PDB entry 7BNT | X-ray diffraction, 1.32 A resolution | chains B and C of the 3 polymer chains in the assembly

== Chain B ==
Protein: Predicted ancestral HMA domain of Pik-1 from Oryza spp.
From: synthetic construct
Amino-acid sequence (75 residues; numbered 184 to 258; the number before each row is that of its first residue):
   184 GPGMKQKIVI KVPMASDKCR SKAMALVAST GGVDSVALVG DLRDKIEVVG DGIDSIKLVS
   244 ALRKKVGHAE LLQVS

== Chain C ==
Protein: AVR-Pik protein
From: Magnaporthe oryzae
UniProt: C4B8B8 (C4B8B8_MAGOR); residue numbers follow UniProt; this construct covers 22-113
Amino-acid sequence (94 residues; each row starts with the number of its first residue):
    20 GPETGNKYIE KRAIDLSRER DPNFFDHPGI PVPECFWFMF KNNVRQDAGT CYSSWKMDMK
    80 VGPNWVHIKS DDNCNLSGDF PPGWIVLGKK RPGF
Unresolved in the structure: 20-29
Sequence notes: expression tag (20-21)
Cystine bridges: C54-C93

== Interface between chain B and chain C ==
Residue-residue contacts (33):
  G184(B) with W74(C)
  P185(B) with Y71(C); W74(C)
  K188(B) with I49(C)
  S218(B) with H46(C), hydrogen bond
  A220(B) with F44(C), hydrophobic
  G223(B) with N42(C), hydrogen bond (backbone-side chain); D66(C)
  D224(B) with R39(C), salt bridge; N42(C); R64(C), salt bridge; Q65(C); D66(C), hydrogen bond (backbone-side chain); A67(C)
  R226(B) with N42(C)
  K228(B) with D66(C), salt bridge
  E230(B) with F44(C); H46(C), salt bridge
  V232(B) with H46(C); I49(C), hydrophobic
  E253(B) with K79(C), salt bridge
  L254(B) with W84(C)
  L255(B) with M78(C); K79(C), hydrogen bond (backbone-backbone); W84(C)
  Q256(B) with M76(C); D77(C); M78(C); W84(C)
  V257(B) with M76(C); D77(C), hydrogen bond (backbone-backbone)
  S258(B) with W74(C), hydrogen bond (backbone-side chain); M76(C)
Other interface residues (no listed pair), chain B (19 interface residues in all): K190, V219
Other interface residues (no listed pair), chain C (22 interface residues in all): G48, P50, P52, W56, T69, K75
From the paper, about this interface:
  - specific contacts: H46(C)-E230(B) (hydrogen bond)

== In short ==
19 residues of chain B and 22 residues of chain C are in contact; the contacts include 6 hydrogen bonds and 5
salt bridges. Among the polar pairs are D224(B)-R39(C), D224(B)-R64(C) and K228(B)-D66(C). The authors report
a hydrogen bond between H46(C) and E230(B).
Here chain B is Predicted ancestral HMA domain of Pik-1 from Oryza spp. (synthetic construct) and chain C is
AVR-Pik protein (Magnaporthe oryzae). Entry 7BNT (Complex of rice blast (Magnaporthe oryzae) effector protein
AVR-PikD with a predicted ancestral HMA domain of ...) was determined by X-ray diffraction.
